PDB entry 4M7A | X-ray diffraction, 2.78 A resolution | chains I and J of the 8 polymer chains in the assembly

[Chain I]
Protein: U6 snRNA-associated Sm-like protein LSm2
From: Saccharomyces cerevisiae
UniProt: P38203 (LSM2_YEAST); residue numbers follow UniProt; this construct covers 1-95
Sequence (95 residues; each row starts with the number of its first residue):
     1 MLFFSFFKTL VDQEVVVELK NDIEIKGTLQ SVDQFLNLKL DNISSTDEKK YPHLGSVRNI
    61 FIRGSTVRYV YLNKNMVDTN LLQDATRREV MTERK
Unresolved in the structure: 47-49, 92-95
Construct notes: engineered mutation Ser45 (Cys in P38203)
Curated features (UniProtKB/Swiss-Prot):
  - mutagenesis: Lys20 (K20A/E: Inviable. Decreases binding affinity for U6 snRNA), Phe35 (F35A: Strongly reduces affinity for poly-U RNA ends), Asn37 (N37A: Strongly reduces affinity for poly-U RNA ends), Arg63 (R63A: Strongly reduces affinity for poly-U RNA ends)

[Chain J]
Protein: U6 snRNA-associated Sm-like protein LSm3
From: Saccharomyces cerevisiae
UniProt: P57743 (LSM3_YEAST); residues 1-89 here = UniProt positions 1-89
Sequence (89 residues; numbered 1 to 89; the number before each row is that of its first residue):
     1 METPLDLLKL NLDERVYIKL RGARTLVGTL QAFDSHSNIV LSDAVETIYQ LNNEELSESE
    61 RRSEMVFIRG DTVTLISTPS EDDDGAVEI
Unresolved in the structure: 1-2, 80-89
Construct notes: engineered mutation Ser37 (Cys in P57743), Ser63 (Cys in P57743)
Curated features (UniProtKB/Swiss-Prot):
  - mutagenesis: Arg21 (R21E: Sensitive to thermal stress. Decreases binding affinity for U6 snRNA), His36 (H36A: Strongly reduces affinity for poly-U RNA ends), Asn38 (N38A: Strongly reduces affinity for poly-U RNA ends), Arg69 (R69A: Strongly reduces affinity for poly-U RNA ends)

[Interface between chain I and chain J]
Pairs across the interface (56):
  Phe3(I) - Phe33(J)  hydrophobic
  Phe3(I) - Asp34(J)
  Phe3(I) - Asn38(J)
  Phe3(I) - Ile39(J)
  Phe3(I) - Val40(J)  hydrophobic
  Phe3(I) - Phe67(J)  hydrophobic
  Phe6(I) - Val40(J)  hydrophobic
  Phe7(I) - Phe67(J)  hydrophobic
  Glu18(I) - Arg24(J)  salt bridge
  Lys20(I) - Asp71(J)  salt bridge
  Lys20(I) - Thr72(J)
  Asp22(I) - Arg24(J)  salt bridge
  Glu24(I) - Arg61(J)  salt bridge
  Phe35(I) - Arg69(J)  hydrogen bond (backbone-side chain)
  Leu36(I) - Phe67(J)  hydrophobic
  Lys50(I) - Arg61(J)
  Gly64(I) - Arg69(J)
  Ser65(I) - Arg69(J)
  Ser65(I) - Asp71(J)
  Val67(I) - Phe67(J)  hydrophobic
  Val67(I) - Arg69(J)
  Arg68(I) - Arg24(J)
  Arg68(I) - Ile68(J)
  Arg68(I) - Arg69(J)  hydrogen bond (backbone-backbone)
  Tyr69(I) - Leu20(J)
  Tyr69(I) - Arg24(J)
  Tyr69(I) - Leu26(J)  hydrophobic
  Tyr69(I) - Glu46(J)  hydrogen bond
  Tyr69(I) - Phe67(J)
  Val70(I) - Val66(J)
  Val70(I) - Phe67(J)  hydrogen bond (backbone-backbone)
  Tyr71(I) - Arg61(J)  hydrogen bond
  Tyr71(I) - Ser63(J)
  Tyr71(I) - Met65(J)
  Tyr71(I) - Val66(J)  hydrophobic
  Leu72(I) - Glu64(J)
  Leu72(I) - Met65(J)  hydrogen bond (backbone-backbone)
  Asn73(I) - Glu64(J)
  Asn73(I) - Met65(J)
  Lys74(I) - Asp43(J)  salt bridge
  Lys74(I) - Glu64(J)
  Val77(I) - Met65(J)  hydrophobic
  Thr79(I) - Gln31(J)
  Leu82(I) - Gln31(J)
  Gln83(I) - Leu12(J)
  Gln83(I) - Asp13(J)
  Gln83(I) - Gln31(J)  hydrogen bond
  Thr86(I) - Lys9(J)
  Thr86(I) - Leu12(J)
  Thr86(I) - Ala32(J)
  Thr86(I) - Phe33(J)
  Glu89(I) - Lys9(J)  hydrogen bond (backbone-side chain)
  Met91(I) - Leu5(J)  hydrophobic
  Met91(I) - Lys9(J)
  Met91(I) - Phe33(J)
  Met91(I) - Ser35(J)
Other interface residues (no listed pair), chain I (28 interface residues in all): Arg87
Other interface residues (no listed pair), chain J (28 interface residues in all): Ser42

[Summary]
The chain I/chain J interface involves 28 residues from each chain, with 8 hydrogen bonds and 5 salt bridges.
Among the polar pairs are Glu18(I)-Arg24(J), Lys20(I)-Asp71(J) and Asp22(I)-Arg24(J). From UniProt: 4
mutagenesis sites on chain I; 4 mutagenesis sites on chain J.
Here chain I is U6 snRNA-associated Sm-like protein LSm2 and chain J is U6 snRNA-associated Sm-like protein
LSm3, both from Saccharomyces cerevisiae. Entry 4M7A (Crystal structure of Lsm2-8 complex bound to the 3' end
sequence of U6 snRNA) was determined by X-ray diffraction (same publication as 4M77, 4M78, 4M7D and 4M75).
